6DBJ - chains B and G of the 10 polymer chains in the assembly; structure by electron microscopy, 3.00 A resolution.

Chain B:
Protein: Recombination activating gene 2
Organism: Danio rerio
Reference sequence: Q1RLW7 (Q1RLW7_DANRE); residues 1-530 here = UniProt positions 1-530
Amino-acid sequence (533 residues; each row starts with the number of its first residue; numbers below 1 keep their minus sign (Gly-2 is residue -2)):
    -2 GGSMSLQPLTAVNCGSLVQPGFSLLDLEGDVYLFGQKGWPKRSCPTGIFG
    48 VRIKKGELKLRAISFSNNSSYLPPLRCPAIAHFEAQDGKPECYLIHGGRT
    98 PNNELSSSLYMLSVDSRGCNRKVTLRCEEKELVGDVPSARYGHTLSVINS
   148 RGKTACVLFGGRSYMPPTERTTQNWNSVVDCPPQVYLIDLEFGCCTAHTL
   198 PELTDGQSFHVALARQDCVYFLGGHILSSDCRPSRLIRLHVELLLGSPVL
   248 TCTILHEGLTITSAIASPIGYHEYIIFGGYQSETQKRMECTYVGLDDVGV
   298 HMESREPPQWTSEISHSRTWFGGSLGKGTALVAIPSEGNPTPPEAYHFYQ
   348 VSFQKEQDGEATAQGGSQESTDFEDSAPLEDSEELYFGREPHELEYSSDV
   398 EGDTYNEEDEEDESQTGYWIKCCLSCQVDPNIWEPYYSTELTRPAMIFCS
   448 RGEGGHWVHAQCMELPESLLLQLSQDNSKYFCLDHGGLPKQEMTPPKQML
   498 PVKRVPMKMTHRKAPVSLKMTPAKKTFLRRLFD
Disordered / not traced: -2 to -1, 352-530
Differences from the reference sequence: expression tag (-2 to 0)

Chain G:
Molecule: Reverse stand of RSS
Sequence (31 nucleotides; row label = number of the first residue in the row):
     1 GTCTGTAGCACTGTGTAAGACAGGCCAGATC
Metal / ion sites: Ca2+: DG15 (shared with 3 residues of chain A)

Interface between chain B and chain G:
Residue-residue contacts (8; chain B residue first):
  Lys38(B) - DG19(G)  salt bridge to the phosphate
  Lys38(B) - DA20(G)  phosphate contact
  Arg39(B) - DA20(G)  hydrogen bond to the phosphate
  Arg39(B) - DC21(G)  phosphate contact
  Ser40(B) - DA20(G)  phosphate contact
  Asn117(B) - DA29(G)  sugar contact
  Arg118(B) - DA29(G)  hydrogen bond to the phosphate
  Arg118(B) - DT30(G)  salt bridge to the phosphate
Interface residues without a listed pair, chain G (6 interface residues in all): DG28

Overview:
The interface between chain B and chain G involves 5 residues on one side and 6 on the other; the contacts
include 2 hydrogen bonds and 2 salt bridges. Polar contacts include Arg39(B)-DA20(G), Arg118(B)-DA29(G) and
Lys38(B)-DG19(G).
Here chain B is Recombination activating gene 2 (Danio rerio) and chain G is Reverse stand of RSS. Entry 6DBJ
(Cryo-EM structure of RAG in complex with 12-RSS and 23-RSS nicked DNA intermediates) was determined by
electron microscopy (same publication as 6DBI, 6DBL, 6DBO, 6DBQ, 6DBR, 6DBT and 4 further entries).
